Entry 8Y72 (electron microscopy, 2.65 A resolution); this record covers chains A and R of the 6 polymer chains in the assembly.

Chain A:
Name: Guanine nucleotide-binding protein G(i) subunit alpha-1
From: Homo sapiens
UniProtKB: P63096 (GNAI1_HUMAN); numbering as in UniProt (aligned over 1-354)
Chain sequence (354 residues; each row starts with the number of its first residue):
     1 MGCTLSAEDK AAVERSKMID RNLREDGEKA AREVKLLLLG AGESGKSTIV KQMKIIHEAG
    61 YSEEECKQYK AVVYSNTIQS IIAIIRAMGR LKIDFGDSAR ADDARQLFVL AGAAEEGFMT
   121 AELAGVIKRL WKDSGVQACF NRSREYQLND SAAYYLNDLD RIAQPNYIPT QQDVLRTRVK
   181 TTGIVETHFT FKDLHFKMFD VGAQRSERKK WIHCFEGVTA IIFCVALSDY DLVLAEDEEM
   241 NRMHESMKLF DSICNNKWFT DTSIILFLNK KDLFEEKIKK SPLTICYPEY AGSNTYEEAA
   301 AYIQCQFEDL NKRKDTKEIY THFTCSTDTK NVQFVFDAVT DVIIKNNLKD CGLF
Not modelled in the structure: 1-3, 56-181
Sequence notes: engineered mutation Ala203 (Gly in P63096), Ser326 (Ala in P63096)
Curated features (UniProtKB/Swiss-Prot):
  - region: Lys35 to Thr48 (G1 motif), Asp173 to Thr181 (G2 motif), Phe196 to Gly202, Gln204, Arg205 (G3 motif), Ile265 to Asp272 (G4 motif), Thr324, Cys325, Thr327 to Thr329 (G5 motif)
  - binding site (GTP): Glu43 to Thr48, Ser151, Leu175 to Thr181, Asp200 to Gly202, Gln204, Asn269 to Asp272
  - binding site (Mg(2+)): Ser47, Thr181
  - modified residue: Arg178 (ADP-ribosylarginine), Gln204 (Deamidated glutamine), Cys351 (ADP-ribosylcysteine)
  - lipidation: Gly2 (N-myristoyl glycine), Cys3 (S-palmitoyl cysteine)
  - natural variant: Gly40 (G40C: In NEDHISB; G40R: In NEDHISB), Gly45 (G45D: In NEDHISB), Thr48 (T48I: In NEDHISB; T48K: In NEDHISB), Gln52 (Q52P: In NEDHISB), Ser75 (deletion: In NEDHISB; uncertain significance), Gln172 (deletion: In NEDHISB), Asp173 (D173V: In NEDHISB), Glu186 to Phe189 (deletion: In NEDHISB; uncertain significance), Cys224 (C224Y: In NEDHISB), Lys270 (K270N: In NEDHISB; K270R: In NEDHISB), Asp272 (D272G: In NEDHISB), Val332 (V332E: In NEDHISB; uncertain significance)
  - mutagenesis: Gly42 (G42R: Abolishes switch to an activated conformation and dissociation from beta and gamma subunits upon GTP binding. Abolishes interaction with RGS family members), Glu116 (E116L: Enhances interaction (inactive GDP-bound) with RGS14), Gln147 (Q147L: Enhances interaction (inactive GDP-bound) with RGS14), Glu245 (E245L: Enhances interaction (inactive GDP-bound) with RGS14)

Chain R:
Name: Mu-type opioid receptor
From: Homo sapiens
UniProtKB: P35372 (OPRM_HUMAN); residue numbers follow UniProt; this construct covers 2-388
Chain sequence (403 residues; numbered -6 to 396; the number before each row is that of its first residue; numbers below 1 keep their minus sign (Asp-6 is residue -6)):
    -6 DYKDDDDVDS SAAPTNASNC TDALAYSSCS PAPSPGSWVN LSHLDGNLSD PCGPNRTDLG
    54 GRDSLCPPTG SPSMITAITI MALYSIVCVV GLFGNFLVMY VIVRYTKMKT ATNIYIFNLA
   114 LADALATSTL PFQSVNYLMG TWPFGTILCK IVISIDYYNM FTSIFTLCTM SVDRYIAVCH
   174 PVKALDFRTP RNAKIINVCN WILSSAIGLP VMFMATTKYR QGSIDCTLTF SHPTWYWENL
   234 LKICVFIFAF IMPVLIITVC YGLMILRLKS VRMLSGSKEK DRNLRRITRM VLVVVAVFIV
   294 CWTPIHIYVI IKALVTIPET TFQTVSWHFC IALGYTNSCL NPVLYAFLDE NFKRCFREFC
   354 IPTSSNIEQQ NSTRIRQNTR DHPSTANTVD RTNHQHHHHH HHH
Not modelled in the structure: -6 to 65, 353-396
Sequence notes: expression tag (-6 to 1, 389-396)
Curated features (UniProtKB/Swiss-Prot):
  - motif: Asn334 to Tyr338 (NPxxY)
  - modified residue: Tyr168 (Phosphotyrosine), Ser365 (Phosphoserine), Thr372 (Phosphothreonine), Ser377 (Phosphoserine)
  - lipidation: Cys353 (S-palmitoyl cysteine)
  - glycosylation (N-linked (GlcNAc...) asparagine): Asn9, Asn12, Asn33, Asn40, Asn48
  - mutagenesis: Cys142 (C142A/S: Abolishes ligand binding; when associated with A-219 or S-219), Cys219 (C219A/S: Abolishes ligand binding; when associated with A-142 or S-142), Lys273 (K273A: Impairs interaction with calmodulin), Arg275 (R275A: Impairs interaction with calmodulin)
Disulfides: Cys142-Cys219
Ligand contacts: bms-986122 (VV9; (2S)-2-(3-bromanyl-4-methoxy-phenyl)-3-(4-chlorophenyl)sulfonyl-1,3-thiazolidine): Tyr108, Phe158, Cys161, Thr162, Val165, Asp166, Ile169, Ile189, Asn193, Leu196, Phe241, Met245, Ile249

Chain A / chain R interface:
Contacting residue pairs (38):
  Arg32(A) - Leu178(R)
  Arg32(A) - Asp179(R)  salt bridge
  Asp193(A) - Val175(R)
  Leu194(A) - Leu178(R)  hydrophobic
  Asp315(A) - Ser270(R)  hydrogen bond
  Asp315(A) - Glu272(R)
  Glu318(A) - Arg265(R)  salt bridge
  Glu318(A) - Met266(R)
  Glu318(A) - Lys273(R)  salt bridge
  Ile319(A) - Arg265(R)  hydrogen bond (backbone-side chain)
  Tyr320(A) - Arg265(R)
  Tyr320(A) - Met266(R)
  Asp341(A) - Met266(R)
  Ile343(A) - Pro174(R)  hydrophobic
  Ile344(A) - Val171(R)
  Ile344(A) - Pro174(R)  hydrophobic
  Ile344(A) - Arg260(R)
  Asn347(A) - Ala170(R)  hydrogen bond (side chain-backbone)
  Asn347(A) - Pro174(R)
  Leu348(A) - Val171(R)  hydrophobic
  Leu348(A) - Leu261(R)  hydrophobic
  Lys349(A) - Asn344(R)  hydrogen bond (backbone-side chain)
  Asp350(A) - Thr103(R)
  Asp350(A) - Thr105(R)
  Asp350(A) - Arg181(R)  salt bridge
  Cys351(A) - Thr105(R)
  Cys351(A) - Ala170(R)  hydrophobic
  Cys351(A) - Arg181(R)  hydrogen bond
  Gly352(A) - Asp342(R)
  Gly352(A) - Glu343(R)  hydrogen bond (backbone-backbone)
  Gly352(A) - Asn344(R)
  Leu353(A) - Arg167(R)
  Leu353(A) - Met257(R)  hydrophobic
  Leu353(A) - Arg279(R)  hydrogen bond (backbone-side chain)
  Leu353(A) - Met283(R)
  Phe354(A) - Arg279(R)
  Phe354(A) - Glu343(R)
  Phe354(A) - Arg347(R)
Also at the interface, not in a pair above, chain A (24 interface residues in all): Ala31, Lys192, Lys314, Phe336, Thr340, Lys345
Also at the interface, not in a pair above, chain R (31 interface residues in all): Asp166, Ala177, Val264, Leu267, Asn276, Ile280, Leu341

Summary:
Chain A and chain R form an interface of 24 and 31 residues respectively; the contacts include 7 hydrogen
bonds and 4 salt bridges. Polar pairs include Arg32(A)-Asp179(R), Glu318(A)-Arg265(R) and Glu318(A)-Lys273(R).
Ligands of chain R: bms-986122.
Chain A is Guanine nucleotide-binding protein G(i) subunit alpha-1 and chain R is Mu-type opioid receptor,
both from Homo sapiens; the structure, positive allosteric modulator(BMS986122)-bound mu-opioid receptor-Gi
complex, was determined by electron microscopy.
